3J16 - chains A and K of the 12 polymer chains in the assembly; structure by electron microscopy, 7.20 A resolution (low resolution: residue-level contacts below are approximate; hydrogen-bond / salt-bridge calls are withheld).

[Chain A]
Name: Dom34p
From: Saccharomyces cerevisiae
Reference sequence: P33309 (DOM34_YEAST); residue numbers follow UniProt; this construct covers 1-386
Chain sequence (386 residues; row label = number of the first residue in the row):
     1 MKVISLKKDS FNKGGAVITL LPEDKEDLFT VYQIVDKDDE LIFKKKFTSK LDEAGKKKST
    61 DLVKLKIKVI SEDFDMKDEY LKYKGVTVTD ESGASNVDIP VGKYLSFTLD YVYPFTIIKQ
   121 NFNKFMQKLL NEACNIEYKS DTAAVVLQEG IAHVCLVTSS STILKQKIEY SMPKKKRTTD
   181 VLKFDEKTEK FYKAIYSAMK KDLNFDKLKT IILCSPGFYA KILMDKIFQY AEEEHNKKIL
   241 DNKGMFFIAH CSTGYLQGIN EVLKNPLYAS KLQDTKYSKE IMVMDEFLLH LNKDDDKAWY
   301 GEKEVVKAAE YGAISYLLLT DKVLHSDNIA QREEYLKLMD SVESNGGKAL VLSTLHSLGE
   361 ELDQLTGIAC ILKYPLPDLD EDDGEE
UniProt features mapped onto this chain:
  - mutagenesis: Glu23 (E23A: Does not affect the No-Go Decay (NGD) pathway), Glu26 (E26A: Does not affect the No-Go Decay (NGD) pathway), Asp27 (D27A: Reduced No-Go Decay (NGD) pathway), Lys174 to Arg177 (Reduced ability to trigger the No-Go Decay (NGD) pathway, reduced ability to promote degradation of non-functional rRNAs), Lys174 to Lys176 (Reduced No-Go Decay (NGD) pathway), Pro216 to Phe218 (Reduced No-Go Decay (NGD) pathway), Pro216 (P216A: Reduced No-Go Decay (NGD) pathway), Tyr300 (Y300A: Reduced ability to trigger the No-Go Decay (NGD) pathway, reduced ability to promote degradation of non-functional rRNAs; when associated with A-361), Glu361 to Gln364 (Reduced ability to trigger the No-Go Decay (NGD) pathway, reduced ability to promote degradation of non-functional rRNAs), Glu361 (E361A: Reduced ability to trigger the No-Go Decay (NGD) pathway, reduced ability to promote degradation of non-functional rRNAs; when associated with A-300 ...)

[Chain K]
Molecule: 18S ribosomal RNA
From: Saccharomyces cerevisiae
Sequence (155 nucleotides; each row starts with the number of its first residue; note: 1658 numbers in that range are skipped by the numbering (no residue carries them; nothing is unmodelled there)):
  1227 CCGGACGGUG GCCAUGGAAG UCGGAAUCCG CUAAGGAGUG UGUAACAACU CACCGGC
  2250 GGAGUAACUA UGACUCUC
  2283 GCCUCGUCAU CUAAUUA
  2833 AGUCAAGCGU UCAUAGCGAC AUU
  2918 GAUUGUUCAC CCACU
  3015 GAACUUAGUA CGAGAGGAAC AGUUC

[Interface between chain A and chain K]
Contacting residue pairs (25; chain A residue first):
  Leu62(A) with A2256(K)
  Tyr113(A) with A2256(K)
  Glu149(A) with C2285(K)
  Gln229(A) with C2852(K)
  Glu232(A) with A2851(K); C2852(K)
  Glu233(A) with C2852(K)
  His235(A) with A2838(K)
  Lys237(A) with G2839(K); C2840(K)
  Leu240(A) with C2840(K)
  Asp241(A) with G2839(K); C2840(K); G2841(K)
  Lys297(A) with A1270(K)
  Gly312(A) with G1242(K)
  Ala313(A) with G1242(K)
  Ile314(A) with G1242(K)
  Asn345(A) with G1242(K)
  Lys373(A) with G1242(K)
  Tyr374(A) with G1242(K); G1243(K); A1270(K)
  Pro375(A) with A1270(K)
  Leu376(A) with A1270(K)
Other interface residues (no listed pair), chain A (23 interface residues in all): Lys175, Leu256, Ser344, Pro377
Other interface residues (no listed pair), chain K (13 interface residues in all): U2258, U2286

[Summary]
23 residues of chain A and 13 residues of chain K are in contact. From UniProt: 15 mutagenesis sites on chain
A.
Chain A is Dom34p and chain K is 18S ribosomal RNA, both from Saccharomyces cerevisiae; the structure, Models
of ribosome-bound Dom34p and Rli1p and their ribosomal binding partners, was determined by electron microscopy
(same publication as 3J15).
